Entry 1R5I (X-ray diffraction, 2.60 A resolution); this record covers chains A and B of the 4 polymer chains in the assembly.

[Chain A]
Molecule: HLA class II histocompatibility antigen, DR alpha chain
Source organism: Homo sapiens
Notes: fragment: alpha chain of class II MHC (residues 26-206)
UniProt: P01903 (2DRA_HUMAN); residues 1-181 here correspond to UniProt positions 26-206 (UniProt number = residue number + 25)
Amino-acid sequence (181 residues; numbered 1 to 181; the number before each row is that of its first residue):
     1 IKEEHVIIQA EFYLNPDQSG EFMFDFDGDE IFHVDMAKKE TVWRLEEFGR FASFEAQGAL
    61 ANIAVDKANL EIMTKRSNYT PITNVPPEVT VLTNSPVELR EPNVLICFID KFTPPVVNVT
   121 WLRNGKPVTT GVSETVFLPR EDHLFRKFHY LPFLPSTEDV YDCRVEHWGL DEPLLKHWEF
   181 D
Cystine bridges: Cys107-Cys163
Modified residues: Mse23 (selenomethionine; parent Met); Mse36 (selenomethionine; parent Met); Mse73 (selenomethionine; parent Met)
Sequence notes: modified residue (23, 36, 73)
UniProt features mapped onto this chain:
  - region: Glu179 to Asp181 (Connecting peptide)
  - site: Gln9 (Self- and pathogen-derived peptide antigen), Gly49 (Self-peptide antigen), Phe51 (Self- and pathogen-derived peptide antigen), Ala52 (Self-peptide antigen), Ser53 (Self- and pathogen-derived peptide antigen), Glu55 (Pathogen-derived peptide antigen), Asn62 (Self- and pathogen-derived peptide antigen), Asn69 (Pathogen-derived peptide antigen), Arg76 (Self- and pathogen-derived peptide antigen)
  - glycosylation (N-linked (GlcNAc...) asparagine): Asn78, Asn118
From the paper describing this entry:
  - mutagenesis - K39A: unchanged binding to superantigen (citing earlier work)

[Chain B]
Molecule: HLA class II histocompatibility antigen, DRB1-1 beta chain
Source organism: Homo sapiens
Notes: fragment: beta chain of class II MHC (residues 30-219)
UniProt: P04229 (2B11_HUMAN); residues 1-190 here correspond to UniProt positions 30-219 (UniProt number = residue number + 29)
Amino-acid sequence (190 residues; numbered 1 to 190; the number before each row is that of its first residue):
     1 GDTRPRFLWQ LKFECHFFNG TERVRLLERC IYNQEESVRF DSDVGEYRAV TELGRPDAEY
    61 WNSQKDLLEQ RRAAVDTYCR HNYGVGESFT VQRRVEPKVT VYPSKTQPLQ HHNLLVCSVS
   121 GFYPGSIEVR WFRNGQEEKA GVVSTGLIQN GDWTFQTLVM LETVPRSGEV YTCQVEHPSV
   181 TSPLTVEWRA
Cystine bridges: Cys15-Cys79, Cys117-Cys173

[Interface between chain A and chain B]
Pairs across the interface (121; chain A residue first):
  Ile1(A) with Phe18(B)
  Lys2(A) with Phe18(B); Asn19(B), hydrogen bond
  Glu3(A) with His16(B), salt bridge; Phe17(B); Phe18(B)
  Glu4(A) with Phe17(B), hydrogen bond (backbone-backbone); Asn19(B), hydrogen bond (side chain-backbone); Gly20(B), hydrogen bond (side chain-backbone)
  His5(A) with Cys15(B); His16(B); Phe17(B), hydrogen bond (backbone-backbone); Tyr83(B); Val91(B)
  Val6(A) with Cys15(B); His16(B)
  Ile7(A) with Phe13(B); Glu14(B); Cys15(B), hydrogen bond (backbone-backbone); Phe17(B), hydrophobic; Tyr83(B), hydrophobic
  Ile8(A) with Phe13(B); Glu14(B)
  Gln9(A) with Leu11(B); Lys12(B); Phe13(B), hydrogen bond (backbone-backbone); Tyr78(B), hydrogen bond
  Ala10(A) with Leu11(B)
  Glu11(A) with Gln10(B); Leu11(B), hydrogen bond (backbone-backbone)
  Phe12(A) with Trp9(B); Gln10(B)
  Tyr13(A) with Leu8(B); Trp9(B), hydrogen bond (backbone-backbone)
  Leu14(A) with Arg6(B); Phe7(B); Leu8(B), hydrophobic
  Asn15(A) with Arg6(B); Phe7(B), hydrogen bond (backbone-backbone)
  Pro16(A) with Arg4(B); Pro5(B); Arg6(B)
  Asp17(A) with Arg6(B), salt bridge
  Phe24(A) with Tyr78(B)
  Phe26(A) with Thr90(B); Val91(B); Tyr123(B); Trp153(B), hydrophobic
  Asp27(A) with Gln149(B), hydrogen bond (backbone-side chain)
  Gly28(A) with Gln149(B)
  Asp29(A) with Tyr123(B); Gln149(B), hydrogen bond; Gly151(B); Trp153(B)
  Glu30(A) with Trp153(B), hydrogen bond (backbone-side chain)
  Arg44(A) with Gly151(B), hydrogen bond (side chain-backbone); Asp152(B); Trp153(B)
  Leu45(A) with Arg93(B)
  Phe48(A) with Phe89(B), hydrophobic; Trp153(B)
  Phe51(A) with Phe89(B), hydrophobic
  Ala52(A) with Val85(B), hydrophobic; Phe89(B), hydrophobic
  Asp66(A) with Trp9(B); Leu11(B)
  Leu70(A) with Phe7(B); Leu8(B); Trp9(B), hydrophobic
  Mse73(A) with Trp9(B), hydrophobic; Tyr32(B), hydrophobic; Leu53(B); Asp57(B)
  Thr74(A) with Phe7(B); Tyr32(B)
  Arg76(A) with Leu53(B), hydrogen bond (side chain-backbone); Pro56(B); Asp57(B), salt bridge
  Ser77(A) with Tyr32(B), hydrogen bond
  Tyr79(A) with Phe7(B)
  Thr80(A) with Phe7(B); Tyr32(B), hydrogen bond (backbone-side chain); Asn33(B), hydrogen bond (backbone-side chain)
  Pro81(A) with Pro5(B), hydrophobic; Arg6(B); Phe7(B), hydrophobic; Asn33(B)
  Ile82(A) with Arg6(B), hydrogen bond (backbone-backbone); Leu8(B), hydrophobic; Asn33(B), hydrogen bond (backbone-side chain)
  Val85(A) with Gln34(B)
  Leu92(A) with Ile148(B), hydrophobic; Gln156(B)
  Thr93(A) with Gln156(B), hydrogen bond (backbone-side chain)
  Asn94(A) with Ser120(B); Gln156(B)
  Ser95(A) with Ser120(B)
  Pro96(A) with Ser118(B)
  Ile106(A) with Asn150(B)
  Phe108(A) with Ile148(B), hydrophobic; Gln149(B)
  Thr113(A) with Leu8(B)
  Pro115(A) with Leu8(B)
  Arg140(A) with Lys12(B), hydrogen bond (backbone-side chain)
  Asp142(A) with Gln34(B)
  His143(A) with Gln10(B), hydrogen bond (backbone-side chain); Lys12(B), hydrogen bond; Arg29(B); Ile31(B)
  Leu144(A) with Gln34(B)
  Phe145(A) with Leu8(B), hydrophobic; Gln10(B)
  Arg146(A) with Gln149(B), hydrogen bond
  Phe148(A) with Gln149(B); Asn150(B); Gly151(B)
  Tyr150(A) with Asn150(B), hydrogen bond (side chain-backbone); Gly151(B), hydrogen bond (side chain-backbone); Asp152(B)
  Trp168(A) with Asp2(B), hydrogen bond (side chain-backbone); Arg6(B)
Also at the interface, not in a pair above, chain A (63 interface residues in all): Ile31, Asn69, Pro114, Thr135, Pro139, Glu141
Also at the interface, not in a pair above, chain B (48 interface residues in all): Glu36, Ser37, Asn82, Thr100, Tyr102

[In short]
63 residues of chain A and 48 residues of chain B are in contact; the contacts include 29 hydrogen bonds and 3
salt bridges. Polar pairs include Glu3(A)-His16(B), Asp17(A)-Arg6(B) and Arg76(A)-Asp57(B). The paper reports
that K39A of chain A leaves binding to superantigen unchanged.
Chain A is HLA class II histocompatibility antigen, DR alpha chain and chain B is HLA class II
histocompatibility antigen, DRB1-1 beta chain, both from Homo sapiens; the structure, Crystal structure of the
MAM-MHC complex, was determined by X-ray diffraction.
